8ZDK - chains U and Z of the 35 polymer chains in the assembly; structure by electron microscopy, 3.44 A resolution.

Chain U:
Name: Major Capsid Protein (gp8)
Organism: Mycolicibacterium smegmatis MC2 155
Sequence (382 residues; numbered 1 to 382; the number before each row is that of its first residue):
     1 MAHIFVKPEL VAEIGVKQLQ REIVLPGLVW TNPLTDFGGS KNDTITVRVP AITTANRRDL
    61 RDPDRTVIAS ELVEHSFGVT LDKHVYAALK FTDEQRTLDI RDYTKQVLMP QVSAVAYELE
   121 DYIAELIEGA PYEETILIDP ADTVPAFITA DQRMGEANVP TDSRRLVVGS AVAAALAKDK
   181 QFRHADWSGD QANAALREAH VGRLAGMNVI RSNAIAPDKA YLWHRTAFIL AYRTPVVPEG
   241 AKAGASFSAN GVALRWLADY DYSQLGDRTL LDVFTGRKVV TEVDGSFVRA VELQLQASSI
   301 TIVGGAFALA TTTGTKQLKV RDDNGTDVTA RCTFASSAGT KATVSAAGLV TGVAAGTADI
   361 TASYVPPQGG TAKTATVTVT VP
Not modelled in the structure: 1

Chain Z:
Name: Capsid Cement Protein (gp113)
Organism: Mycolicibacterium smegmatis MC2 155
Sequence (49 residues; row label = number of the first residue in the row):
     1 MGLISDPVEV DPIQVGRDEA GWVQELRDRE AWPKQEVPEQ AKKPAKVGN
Not modelled in the structure: 1

How chain U and chain Z interact:
Residue-residue contacts - 6 pairs, chain U then chain Z:
  Ala2(U) - Glu9(Z)
  Ala2(U) - Pro12(Z)
  Ile4(U) - Pro12(Z)  hydrophobic
  Lys7(U) - Ile13(Z)
  Phe307(U) - Glu36(Z)
  Ala308(U) - Glu36(Z)  hydrogen bond (backbone-side chain)

Summary:
5 residues of chain U face 4 of chain Z across their interface; the contacts include 1 hydrogen bond. The
hydrogen-bonded pair is Ala308(U)-Glu36(Z).
Chain U is Major Capsid Protein (gp8) and chain Z is Capsid Cement Protein (gp113), both from
Mycolicibacterium smegmatis MC2 155; the structure, Cryo-EM structure of Mycobacteriophage Douge genome-packed
vertex (gp8 and gp113), was determined by electron microscopy together with 8ZDJ, 8ZDL, 8ZDO and 8ZDQ from the
same study.
